PDB entry 8CV4 | X-ray diffraction, 1.93 A resolution | chains A and D of the 3 polymer chains in the assembly

[Chain A]
Molecule: BRD4 protein
Organism: Homo sapiens
Notes: fragment: bd2
Reference sequence: Q5BJ26 (Q5BJ26_HUMAN); residue numbers follow UniProt; this construct covers 347-464
Sequence (122 residues; each row starts with the number of its first residue):
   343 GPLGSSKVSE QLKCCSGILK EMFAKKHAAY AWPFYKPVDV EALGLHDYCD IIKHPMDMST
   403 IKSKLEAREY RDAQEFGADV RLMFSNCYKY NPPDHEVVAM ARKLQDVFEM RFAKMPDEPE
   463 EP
Disordered / not traced: 343-347, 464
Differences from the reference sequence: expression tag (343-346)

[Chain D]
Molecule: Peptide 4.2F
Sequence (12 residues; row label = number of the first residue in the row):
     1 WKYWRKYVLK IC
Modified residues: Lys-2 (N(6)-acetyllysine; ALY); Lys-6 (N(6)-acetyllysine; ALY)
Covalently attached groups: acetyl group (ACE) linked to Trp-1, Cys-12; amino group (NH2) linked to Cys-12

[Chain A / chain D interface]
Residue-residue contacts (24):
  Ala-370(A) with Trp-4(D), hydrophobic
  Ala-371(A) with Tyr-7(D)
  Trp-374(A) with Lys-2(D); Tyr-3(D); Trp-4(D), hydrophobic; Tyr-7(D); Val-8(D); Leu-9(D), hydrophobic
  Pro-375(A) with Lys-2(D); Leu-9(D), hydrophobic
  Phe-376(A) with Lys-2(D)
  Tyr-377(A) with Trp-4(D)
  Val-380(A) with Lys-2(D)
  Leu-385(A) with Trp-1(D); Lys-2(D); Cys-12(D)
  Leu-387(A) with Ile-11(D), hydrophobic; Cys-12(D), hydrophobic
  His-437(A) with Lys-10(D), hydrogen bond (side chain-backbone); Ile-11(D)
  Glu-438(A) with Leu-9(D)
  Val-439(A) with Leu-9(D), hydrophobic; Ile-11(D), hydrophobic
  Met-442(A) with Leu-9(D), hydrophobic
Also at the interface, not in a pair above, chain A (15 interface residues in all): Tyr-432, Asn-433
From the paper, about this interface:
  - residue pairs: Pro-375(A)/Lys-2(D) (backbone contact), Asn-433(A)/Lys-2(D) (water-mediated contact)
  - interface residues, chain A: Pro-375(A), Asn-433(A)

[Summary]
15 residues of chain A face 10 of chain D across their interface, with 1 hydrogen bond. The hydrogen-bonded
pair is His-437(A)/Lys-10(D). The authors report a backbone contact between Pro-375(A) and Lys-2(D); a
water-mediated contact between Asn-433(A) and Lys-2(D). The paper reports interface residues Pro-375(A) and
Asn-433(A).
Here chain A is BRD4 protein (Homo sapiens) and chain D is Peptide 4.2F. Entry 8CV4 (Peptide 4.2C in complex
with BRD4.2) was determined by X-ray diffraction (same publication as 8DNQ, 8CV5, 8CV6 and 8CV7).
